PDB entry 4Q1K | X-ray diffraction, 1.75 A resolution | chains A and C of the 3 polymer chains in the assembly

== Chain A (and C) ==
Name: polyketide biosynthesis enoyl-CoA isomerase PksI
Source organism: Bacillus subtilis
Notes: EC 4.-.-.-; chain C of this document is another copy of the same molecule, construct and numbering; everything in this record applies to it too
Reference sequence: P40802 (PKSI_BACSU); residue numbers follow UniProt; this construct covers 1-249
Sequence (268 residues; row label = number of the first residue in the row; numbers below 1 keep their minus sign (Met-18 is residue -18)):
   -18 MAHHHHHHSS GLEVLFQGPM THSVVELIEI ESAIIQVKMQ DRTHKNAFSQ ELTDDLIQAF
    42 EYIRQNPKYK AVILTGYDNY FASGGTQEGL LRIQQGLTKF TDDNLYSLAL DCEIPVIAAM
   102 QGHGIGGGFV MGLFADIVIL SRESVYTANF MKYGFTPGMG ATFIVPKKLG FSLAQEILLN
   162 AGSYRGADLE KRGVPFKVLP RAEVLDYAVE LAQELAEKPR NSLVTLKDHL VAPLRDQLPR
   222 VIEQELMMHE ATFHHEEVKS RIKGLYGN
Unresolved in the structure: -18 to -1, 236-249 (chain C: -18 to 3)
Sequence notes: expression tag (-18 to 0); engineered mutation Ala232 (Lys in P40802)
Curated features (UniProtKB/Swiss-Prot):
  - active site: His230
  - mutagenesis: Lys80 (K80A: Does not affect the enzymatic activity), His230 (H230A: Reduces the enzymatic activity), His235 (H235A: Does not affect the enzymatic activity)
Reported in the primary citation:
  - catalytic residues: His230
  - mutagenesis - H230A: decreased catalytic activity on 3-methyl glutaconyl-SNAC
  - mutagenesis - H230A: decreased catalytic activity on 3-methyl glutaconyl-CoA
  - mutagenesis - K80A, H235A: unchanged catalytic activity

== Chain A / chain C interface ==
Pairs across the interface (41; chain A residue first):
  Asp117(A) - Gln156(C)
  Lys148(A) - Phe152(C)
  Lys149(A) - Phe152(C)
  Lys149(A) - Ser153(C)
  Val175(A) - Arg173(C)
  Pro176(A) - Ser153(C)
  Pro176(A) - Arg173(C)  hydrogen bond (backbone-side chain)
  Phe177(A) - Ser153(C)
  Lys178(A) - Arg173(C)
  Leu192(A) - Asn161(C)
  Glu195(A) - Asn161(C)  hydrogen bond
  Leu196(A) - Leu160(C)
  Leu196(A) - Asn161(C)  hydrogen bond (backbone-side chain)
  Glu198(A) - Arg242(C)  hydrogen bond (backbone-side chain)
  Lys199(A) - Met132(C)
  Lys199(A) - Leu160(C)
  Lys199(A) - Asn161(C)  hydrogen bond (side chain-backbone)
  Pro200(A) - Gly135(C)
  Pro200(A) - Glu238(C)
  Pro200(A) - Arg242(C)
  Asn202(A) - Ala232(C)  hydrogen bond (side chain-backbone)
  Asn202(A) - Thr233(C)
  Ser203(A) - Met132(C)
  Ser203(A) - Gly135(C)  hydrogen bond (side chain-backbone)
  Ser203(A) - Thr137(C)
  Ser203(A) - Thr233(C)
  Leu204(A) - Met132(C)
  Thr206(A) - Met229(C)
  Thr206(A) - Thr233(C)
  Leu207(A) - Met132(C)  hydrophobic
  Leu207(A) - Pro138(C)
  Leu207(A) - Thr143(C)
  Leu207(A) - Leu159(C)
  Leu207(A) - Leu160(C)  hydrophobic
  His210(A) - Thr143(C)  hydrogen bond
  His210(A) - Gln225(C)
  His210(A) - Met229(C)
  Leu211(A) - Phe152(C)
  Leu211(A) - Gln156(C)
  Leu211(A) - Leu159(C)  hydrophobic
  Leu215(A) - Phe152(C)  hydrophobic
Interface residues without a listed pair, chain A (26 interface residues in all): Pro96, Ile118, Tyr188, Lys208, Val212
Interface residues without a listed pair, chain C (24 interface residues in all): Phe136, Leu154, Glu157, Ala162, Val222, His236

== In short ==
26 residues of chain A face 24 of chain C across their interface, with 8 hydrogen bonds. Among the polar pairs
are Pro176(A)-Arg173(C), Glu195(A)-Asn161(C) and Leu196(A)-Asn161(C). The paper reports the catalytic residue
His230(A); H230A of chain A reduces catalytic activity on 3-methyl glutaconyl-SNAC; 3 substitutions were
tested in all.
Both chains are polyketide biosynthesis enoyl-CoA isomerase PksI (Bacillus subtilis). Entry 4Q1K (Structure
and mechanism of a dehydratase/decarboxylase enzyme couple involved in polyketide beta-branching) was
determined by X-ray diffraction, deposited together with 4Q1G, 4Q1H, 4Q1I and 4Q1J.
